PDB entry 8GQV | X-ray diffraction, 2.40 A resolution | chains A and C of the 3 polymer chains in the assembly

Chain A:
Molecule: MHC class I antigen
Organism: Sus scrofa
UniProt: E3WHS2 (E3WHS2_PIG); residues 1-275 here correspond to UniProt positions 25-299 (UniProt number = residue number + 24)
Chain sequence (275 residues; each row starts with the number of its first residue):
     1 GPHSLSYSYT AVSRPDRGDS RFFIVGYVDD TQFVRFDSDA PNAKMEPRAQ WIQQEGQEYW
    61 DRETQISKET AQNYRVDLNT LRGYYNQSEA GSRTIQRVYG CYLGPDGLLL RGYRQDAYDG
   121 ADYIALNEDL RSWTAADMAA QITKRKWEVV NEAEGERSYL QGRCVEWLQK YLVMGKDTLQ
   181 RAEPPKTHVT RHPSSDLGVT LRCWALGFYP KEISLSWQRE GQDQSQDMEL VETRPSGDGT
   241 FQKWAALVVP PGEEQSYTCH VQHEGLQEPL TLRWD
Disulfides: Cys101-Cys164, Cys203-Cys259
From the paper describing this entry:
  - specificity-determining residues: Arg62, Ile66, Arg163, Trp167

Chain C:
Molecule: As64
Chain sequence (9 residues; each row starts with the number of its first residue):
     1 ALLRSATYY

Interface between chain A and chain C:
Pairs across the interface (44):
  Tyr7(A) - Ala1(C)  hydrogen bond (side chain-backbone)
  Tyr7(A) - Leu2(C)  hydrophobic
  Tyr9(A) - Leu2(C)
  Met45(A) - Leu2(C)  hydrophobic
  Arg62(A) - Ala1(C)
  Glu63(A) - Ala1(C)
  Glu63(A) - Leu2(C)  hydrogen bond (side chain-backbone)
  Ile66(A) - Leu2(C)  hydrophobic
  Ile66(A) - Leu3(C)
  Ile66(A) - Arg4(C)
  Ser67(A) - Leu2(C)
  Glu69(A) - Arg4(C)  salt bridge
  Asn73(A) - Ala6(C)
  Asn73(A) - Thr7(C)
  Asn73(A) - Tyr8(C)
  Tyr74(A) - Tyr9(C)  hydrogen bond
  Val76(A) - Tyr8(C)  hydrophobic
  Asp77(A) - Thr7(C)
  Asp77(A) - Tyr8(C)
  Asp77(A) - Tyr9(C)  hydrogen bond (side chain-backbone)
  Thr80(A) - Tyr9(C)
  Leu81(A) - Tyr9(C)  hydrophobic
  Tyr84(A) - Tyr9(C)  hydrogen bond (side chain-backbone)
  Arg97(A) - Leu3(C)
  Tyr99(A) - Leu2(C)
  Tyr99(A) - Leu3(C)  hydrogen bond (side chain-backbone)
  Arg114(A) - Tyr9(C)  hydrogen bond
  Asp116(A) - Tyr9(C)  hydrogen bond
  Tyr123(A) - Tyr9(C)  hydrophobic
  Thr143(A) - Tyr9(C)  hydrogen bond (side chain-backbone)
  Lys146(A) - Tyr9(C)  hydrogen bond (side chain-backbone)
  Trp147(A) - Thr7(C)
  Trp147(A) - Tyr8(C)  hydrogen bond (side chain-backbone)
  Trp147(A) - Tyr9(C)  hydrophobic
  Glu152(A) - Ser5(C)  hydrogen bond
  Glu152(A) - Thr7(C)  hydrogen bond
  Glu156(A) - Leu3(C)
  Tyr159(A) - Ala1(C)  hydrogen bond (side chain-backbone)
  Tyr159(A) - Leu2(C)
  Tyr159(A) - Leu3(C)
  Arg163(A) - Ala1(C)
  Arg163(A) - Leu2(C)
  Trp167(A) - Ala1(C)  hydrophobic
  Tyr171(A) - Ala1(C)  hydrogen bond (side chain-backbone)
Also at the interface, not in a pair above, chain A (34 interface residues in all): Leu5, Ile24, Tyr59, Ile95, Gly155
Interface features reported in the paper:
  - residue pairs: Tyr7(A)-Ala1(C), Arg62(A)-Ala1(C), Glu63(A)-Leu2(C) (hydrogen bond), Glu69(A)-Arg4(C) (salt bridge), Tyr74(A)-Tyr9(C), Asp77(A)-Tyr9(C) (hydrogen bond), Asp77(A)-Thr7(C), Tyr84(A)-Tyr9(C), Arg97(A)-Tyr9(C), Arg97(A)-Leu3(C), Tyr99(A)-Leu3(C), Arg114(A)-Tyr9(C) (hydrogen bond), Asp116(A)-Tyr9(C), Thr143(A)-Tyr9(C), Lys146(A)-Tyr9(C), Trp147(A)-Tyr9(C), Trp147(A)-Tyr8(C), Glu152(A)-Thr7(C) (hydrogen bond), Glu152(A)-Ser5(C), Tyr159(A)-Ala1(C), Arg163(A)-Leu2(C), Tyr171(A)-Ala1(C)

Summary:
34 residues of chain A and 9 residues of chain C are in contact; the contacts include 15 hydrogen bonds and 1
salt bridge. Polar contacts include Glu69(A)-Arg4(C), Tyr7(A)-Ala1(C) and Glu63(A)-Leu2(C). The paper
describes contacts between Tyr7(A) and Ala1(C), Arg62(A) and Ala1(C) and Tyr74(A) and Tyr9(C) among others;
hydrogen bonds between Glu63(A) and Leu2(C), Asp77(A) and Tyr9(C) and Arg114(A) and Tyr9(C) among others; a
salt bridge between Glu69(A) and Arg4(C). The paper reports specificity determinants Arg62(A), Ile66(A) and
Arg163(A) among others.
Here chain A is MHC class I antigen (Sus scrofa) and chain C is As64. Entry 8GQV (The Crystal Structures of a
Swine SLA-2*HB01 Molecules Complexed with a CTL epitope from Asia1 serotype ...) was determined by X-ray
diffraction (same publication as 8GQW).
